Entry 6C6T (electron microscopy, 3.50 A resolution); this record covers chains I and J of the 9 polymer chains in the assembly.

== Chain I ==
Molecule: DNA-directed RNA polymerase subunit beta
Organism: Escherichia coli (strain K12)
Notes: EC 2.7.7.6
UniProtKB: P0A8V2 (RPOB_ECOLI); residue numbers follow UniProt; this construct covers 1-1342
Amino-acid sequence (1342 residues; numbered 1 to 1342; the number before each row is that of its first residue):
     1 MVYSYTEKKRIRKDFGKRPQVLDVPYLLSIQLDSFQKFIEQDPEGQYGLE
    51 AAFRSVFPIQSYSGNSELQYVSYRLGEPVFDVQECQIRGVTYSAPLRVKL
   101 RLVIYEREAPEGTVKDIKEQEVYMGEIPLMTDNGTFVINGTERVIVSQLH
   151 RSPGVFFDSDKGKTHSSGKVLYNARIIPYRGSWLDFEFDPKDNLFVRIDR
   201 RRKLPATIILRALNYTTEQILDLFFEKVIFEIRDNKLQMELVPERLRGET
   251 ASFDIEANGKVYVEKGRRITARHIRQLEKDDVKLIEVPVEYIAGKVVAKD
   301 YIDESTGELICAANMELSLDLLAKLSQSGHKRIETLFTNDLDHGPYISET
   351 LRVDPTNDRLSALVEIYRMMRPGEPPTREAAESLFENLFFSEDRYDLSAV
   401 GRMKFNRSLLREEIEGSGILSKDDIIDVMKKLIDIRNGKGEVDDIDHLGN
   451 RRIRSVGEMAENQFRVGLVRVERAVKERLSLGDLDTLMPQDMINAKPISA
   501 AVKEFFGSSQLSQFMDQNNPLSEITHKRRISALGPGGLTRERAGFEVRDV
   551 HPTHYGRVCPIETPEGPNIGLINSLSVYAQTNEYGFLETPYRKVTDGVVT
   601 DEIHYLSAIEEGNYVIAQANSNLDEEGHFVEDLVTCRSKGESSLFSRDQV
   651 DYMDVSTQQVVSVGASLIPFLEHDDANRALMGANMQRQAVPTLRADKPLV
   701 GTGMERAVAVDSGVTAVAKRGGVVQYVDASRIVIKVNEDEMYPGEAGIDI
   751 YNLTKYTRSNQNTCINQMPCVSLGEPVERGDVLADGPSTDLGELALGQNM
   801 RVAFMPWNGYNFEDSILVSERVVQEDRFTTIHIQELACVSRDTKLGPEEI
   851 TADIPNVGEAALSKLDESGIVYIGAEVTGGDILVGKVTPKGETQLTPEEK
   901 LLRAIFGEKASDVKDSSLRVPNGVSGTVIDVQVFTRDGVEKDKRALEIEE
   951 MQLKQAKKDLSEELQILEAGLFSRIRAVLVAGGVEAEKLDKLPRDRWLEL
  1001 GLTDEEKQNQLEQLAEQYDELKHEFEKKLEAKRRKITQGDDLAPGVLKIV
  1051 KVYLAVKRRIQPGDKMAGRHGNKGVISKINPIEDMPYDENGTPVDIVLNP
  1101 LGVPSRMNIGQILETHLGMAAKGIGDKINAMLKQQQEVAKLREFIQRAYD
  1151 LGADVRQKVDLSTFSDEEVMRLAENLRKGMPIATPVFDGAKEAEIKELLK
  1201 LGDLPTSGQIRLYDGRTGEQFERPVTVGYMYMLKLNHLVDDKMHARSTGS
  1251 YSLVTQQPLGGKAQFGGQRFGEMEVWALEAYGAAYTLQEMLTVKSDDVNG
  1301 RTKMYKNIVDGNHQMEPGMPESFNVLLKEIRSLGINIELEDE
Unresolved in the structure: 1, 891-912
Curated features (UniProtKB/Swiss-Prot):
  - modified residue (N6-acetyllysine): K1022, K1200
  - mutagenesis: I561 (I561S: Resistant to antibiotics salinamide A and B), I569 (I569S: Resistant to antibiotics salinamide A and B), A665 (A665E: Resistant to antibiotics salinamide A and B), D675 (D675A/G: Resistant to antibiotics salinamide A and B), N677 (N677H/K: Resistant to antibiotics salinamide A and B), L680 (L680M: Resistant to antibiotics salinamide A and B), E813 (E813K: Disrupts the enzyme's active center)

== Chain J ==
Molecule: DNA-directed RNA polymerase subunit beta'
Organism: Escherichia coli (strain K12)
Notes: EC 2.7.7.6
UniProtKB: P0A8T7 (RPOC_ECOLI); residue numbers follow UniProt; this construct covers 1-1407
Amino-acid sequence (1407 residues; row label = number of the first residue in the row):
     1 MKDLLKFLKAQTKTEEFDAIKIALASPDMIRSWSFGEVKKPETINYRTFK
    51 PERDGLFCARIFGPVKDYECLCGKYKRLKHRGVICEKCGVEVTQTKVRRE
   101 RMGHIELASPTAHIWFLKSLPSRIGLLLDMPLRDIERVLYFESYVVIEGG
   151 MTNLERQQILTEEQYLDALEEFGDEFDAKMGAEAIQALLKSMDLEQECEQ
   201 LREELNETNSETKRKKLTKRIKLLEAFVQSGNKPEWMILTVLPVLPPDLR
   251 PLVPLDGGRFATSDLNDLYRRVINRNNRLKRLLDLAAPDIIVRNEKRMLQ
   301 EAVDALLDNGRRGRAITGSNKRPLKSLADMIKGKQGRFRQNLLGKRVDYS
   351 GRSVITVGPYLRLHQCGLPKKMALELFKPFIYGKLELRGLATTIKAAKKM
   401 VEREEAVVWDILDEVIREHPVLLNRAPTLHRLGIQAFEPVLIEGKAIQLH
   451 PLVCAAYNADFDGDQMAVHVPLTLEAQLEARALMMSTNNILSPANGEPII
   501 VPSQDVVLGLYYMTRDCVNAKGEGMVLTGPKEAERLYRSGLASLHARVKV
   551 RITEYEKDANGELVAKTSLKDTTVGRAILWMIVPKGLPYSIVNQALGKKA
   601 ISKMLNTCYRILGLKPTVIFADQIMYTGFAYAARSGASVGIDDMVIPEKK
   651 HEIISEAEAEVAEIQEQFQSGLVTAGERYNKVIDIWAAANDRVSKAMMDN
   701 LQTETVINRDGQEEKQVSFNSIYMMADSGARGSAAQIRQLAGMRGLMAKP
   751 DGSIIETPITANFREGLNVLQYFISTHGARKGLADTALKTANSGYLTRRL
   801 VDVAQDLVVTEDDCGTHEGIMMTPVIEGGDVKEPLRDRVLGRVTAEDVLK
   851 PGTADILVPRNTLLHEQWCDLLEENSVDAVKVRSVVSCDTDFGVCAHCYG
   901 RDLARGHIINKGEAIGVIAAQSIGEPGTQLTMRTFHIGGAASRAAAESSI
   951 QVKNKGSIKLSNVKSVVNSSGKLVITSRNTELKLIDEFGRTKESYKVPYG
  1001 AVLAKGDGEQVAGGETVANWDPHTMPVITEVSGFVRFTDMIDGQTITRQT
  1051 DELTGLSSLVVLDSAERTAGGKDLRPALKIVDAQGNDVLIPGTDMPAQYF
  1101 LPGKAIVQLEDGVQISSGDTLARIPQESGGTKDITGGLPRVADLFEARRP
  1151 KEPAILAEISGIVSFGKETKGKRRLVITPVDGSDPYEEMIPKWRQLNVFE
  1201 GERVERGDVISDGPEAPHDILRLRGVHAVTRYIVNEVQDVYRLQGVKIND
  1251 KHIEVIVRQMLRKATIVNAGSSDFLEGEQVEYSRVKIANRELEANGKVGA
  1301 TYSRDLLGITKASLATESFISAASFQETTRVLTEAAVAGKRDELRGLKEN
  1351 VIVGRLIPAGTGYAYHQDRMRRRAAGEAPAAPQVTAEDASASLAELLNAG
  1401 LGGSDNE
Unresolved in the structure: 1-15, 934-947, 1127-1135, 1374-1407
Metal / ion sites: Zn2+ site 1: C70, C72, C85; Mg2+: D460, D462 (shared with 1 residue of chain R); Zn2+ site 2: C814, C888, C895, C898
Curated features (UniProtKB/Swiss-Prot):
  - binding site (Zn(2+)): C70, C72, C85, C88, C814, C888, C895, C898
  - binding site (Mg(2+)): D460, D462, D464
  - modified residue: K983 (N6-acetyllysine)
  - mutagenesis: Q504 (Q504P: Resistant to antibiotics salinamide A and B), N690 (N690D: Resistant to antibiotics salinamide A and B), M697 (M697V: Resistant to antibiotics salinamide A and B), A735 (A735T: Resistant to antibiotics salinamide A and B), R738 (R738C/H/P/S: Resistant to antibiotics salinamide A and B), A748 (A748E: Resistant to antibiotics salinamide A and B), P758 (P758S/T: Resistant to antibiotics salinamide A and B), F763 (F763C: Resistant to antibiotics salinamide A and B), S775 (S775A: Resistant to antibiotics salinamide A and B), A779 (A779T/V: Resistant to antibiotics salinamide A and B), R780 (R780C: Resistant to antibiotics salinamide A and B), G782 (G782A/C: Resistant to antibiotics salinamide A and B), 1 further mutagenesis entry in UniProt

== How chain I and chain J interact ==
Residue-residue contacts (354):
  S166(I) - K1151(J)
  G544(I) - L788(J)
  F545(I) - L788(J)  hydrophobic
  F545(I) - M932(J)  hydrophobic
  F545(I) - R933(J)
  R548(I) - R780(J)
  R548(I) - L788(J)
  D549(I) - P750(J)
  V550(I) - P750(J)
  V550(I) - F773(J)  hydrophobic
  V550(I) - T776(J)
  V550(I) - H777(J)  hydrogen bond (backbone-side chain)
  H551(I) - F773(J)
  Y555(I) - V769(J)
  Y555(I) - L770(J)
  C559(I) - R780(J)
  P560(I) - F773(J)  hydrophobic
  P560(I) - T776(J)
  P560(I) - R780(J)  hydrogen bond (backbone-side chain)
  I561(I) - Y772(J)  hydrophobic
  I561(I) - T776(J)
  T563(I) - R780(J)
  G566(I) - A787(J)
  I569(I) - R780(J)
  I569(I) - L783(J)
  I569(I) - A787(J)  hydrophobic
  G570(I) - R780(J)
  Q618(I) - N768(J)
  Q618(I) - V769(J)
  Q618(I) - L770(J)
  N620(I) - N768(J)
  N620(I) - V769(J)
  E641(I) - K749(J)  salt bridge
  S642(I) - L770(J)
  S642(I) - I774(J)
  T657(I) - V769(J)
  V660(I) - V769(J)  hydrophobic
  L671(I) - Y772(J)
  E672(I) - G766(J)
  E672(I) - L767(J)
  H673(I) - F763(J)  hydrogen bond (side chain-backbone)
  H673(I) - R764(J)
  H673(I) - E765(J)
  H673(I) - G766(J)
  D674(I) - F763(J)
  D674(I) - Y772(J)
  D675(I) - R744(J)  salt bridge
  D675(I) - F763(J)
  D675(I) - Y772(J)  hydrogen bond (backbone-side chain)
  A676(I) - Y772(J)
  A676(I) - A779(J)  hydrophobic
  N677(I) - A779(J)
  N677(I) - L783(J)
  A679(I) - Y772(J)
  L680(I) - L783(J)  hydrophobic
  F804(I) - S638(J)  hydrogen bond (backbone-side chain)
  M805(I) - A633(J)
  P806(I) - D505(J)
  P806(I) - A632(J)
  P806(I) - A633(J)
  P806(I) - A637(J)
  N808(I) - P359(J)
  N808(I) - F629(J)
  N808(I) - A633(J)
  G809(I) - V357(J)
  G809(I) - P359(J)
  G809(I) - F629(J)
  Y810(I) - P359(J)
  N811(I) - D505(J)
  F812(I) - P451(J)
  F812(I) - S503(J)
  F812(I) - Q504(J)  hydrogen bond (backbone-side chain)
  F812(I) - D505(J)
  F812(I) - F629(J)  hydrophobic
  E813(I) - D460(J)
  E813(I) - F461(J)
  E813(I) - Q504(J)  hydrogen bond (backbone-side chain)
  D814(I) - D460(J)
  D814(I) - D462(J)
  S815(I) - V357(J)
  S815(I) - F461(J)
  R841(I) - D256(J)
  R841(I) - G257(J)
  K844(I) - R47(J)
  P1062(I) - A446(J)
  G1063(I) - V354(J)
  G1063(I) - A446(J)
  K1065(I) - D462(J)
  K1065(I) - G463(J)
  K1073(I) - D462(J)
  V1075(I) - I355(J)
  V1075(I) - F461(J)  hydrogen bond (backbone-backbone)
  V1075(I) - G463(J)
  S1077(I) - T356(J)
  N1099(I) - Q504(J)
  N1099(I) - D505(J)
  P1100(I) - A637(J)
  P1100(I) - S638(J)
  P1100(I) - V639(J)  hydrophobic
  P1100(I) - M725(J)
  L1101(I) - Q504(J)
  L1101(I) - D505(J)
  L1101(I) - L508(J)  hydrophobic
  L1101(I) - M725(J)  hydrophobic
  L1101(I) - R731(J)
  P1104(I) - M725(J)  hydrophobic
  P1104(I) - R731(J)
  P1104(I) - Q736(J)
  S1105(I) - R731(J)  hydrogen bond
  S1105(I) - Q736(J)
  M1107(I) - Q736(J)
  M1107(I) - Q739(J)
  M1107(I) - L740(J)  hydrophobic
  I1109(I) - M644(J)  hydrophobic
  I1109(I) - L740(J)  hydrophobic
  I1109(I) - F763(J)
  I1112(I) - V639(J)  hydrophobic
  I1112(I) - G640(J)
  I1112(I) - I641(J)
  L1113(I) - I641(J)  hydrophobic
  H1116(I) - I641(J)
  F1187(I) - V769(J)  hydrophobic
  F1187(I) - Y772(J)  hydrophobic
  E1192(I) - R764(J)  salt bridge
  K1196(I) - D642(J)  salt bridge
  S1207(I) - D642(J)
  Q1209(I) - G640(J)
  Q1209(I) - D643(J)
  E1219(I) - R634(J)  salt bridge
  F1221(I) - A633(J)
  E1222(I) - Y512(J)  hydrogen bond
  E1222(I) - R634(J)
  E1222(I) - S635(J)
  E1222(I) - G636(J)
  R1223(I) - Y512(J)
  R1223(I) - G636(J)
  R1223(I) - A637(J)
  R1223(I) - F719(J)  hydrogen bond (side chain-backbone)
  R1223(I) - S721(J)  hydrogen bond
  R1223(I) - M724(J)
  V1225(I) - G636(J)
  V1225(I) - S638(J)
  T1226(I) - S638(J)  hydrogen bond
  T1226(I) - V639(J)  hydrogen bond (side chain-backbone)
  T1226(I) - G640(J)
  V1239(I) - V354(J)  hydrophobic
  V1239(I) - K445(J)
  D1240(I) - K445(J)  salt bridge
  K1242(I) - R352(J)
  K1242(I) - V354(J)
  K1242(I) - Q465(J)
  M1243(I) - R352(J)
  M1243(I) - S353(J)
  M1243(I) - M372(J)  hydrophobic
  M1243(I) - K445(J)
  H1244(I) - G351(J)
  H1244(I) - R352(J)  hydrogen bond (backbone-backbone)
  H1244(I) - M372(J)
  A1245(I) - S350(J)
  A1245(I) - G351(J)
  A1245(I) - E375(J)
  R1246(I) - D348(J)  salt bridge
  R1246(I) - Y349(J)  hydrogen bond (backbone-backbone)
  R1246(I) - S350(J)  hydrogen bond (backbone-backbone)
  R1246(I) - L376(J)
  S1247(I) - D348(J)
  S1247(I) - Y349(J)  hydrogen bond (backbone-backbone)
  S1247(I) - E375(J)
  S1247(I) - K378(J)
  T1248(I) - Y349(J)
  Y1251(I) - D348(J)  hydrogen bond
  L1253(I) - R99(J)  hydrogen bond (backbone-side chain)
  L1253(I) - P251(J)  hydrophobic
  L1253(I) - V253(J)  hydrophobic
  V1254(I) - R99(J)  hydrogen bond (backbone-side chain)
  V1254(I) - L249(J)
  V1254(I) - R337(J)
  T1255(I) - R99(J)
  T1255(I) - R337(J)
  T1255(I) - N341(J)
  Q1256(I) - R99(J)
  Q1257(I) - N341(J)  hydrogen bond (side chain-backbone)
  Q1257(I) - K345(J)
  Q1257(I) - R346(J)
  P1258(I) - R346(J)
  P1258(I) - D348(J)
  L1259(I) - R346(J)
  G1260(I) - R346(J)
  F1265(I) - E375(J)
  G1267(I) - R346(J)
  G1267(I) - V347(J)
  G1267(I) - S350(J)
  Q1268(I) - K345(J)
  Q1268(I) - R346(J)
  Q1268(I) - V347(J)  hydrogen bond (backbone-backbone)
  Q1268(I) - S350(J)  hydrogen bond (backbone-side chain)
  Q1268(I) - G351(J)
  Q1268(I) - R352(J)
  Q1268(I) - A467(J)
  Q1268(I) - H469(J)
  R1269(I) - R339(J)  hydrogen bond (side chain-backbone)
  R1269(I) - Q340(J)  hydrogen bond (side chain-backbone)
  R1269(I) - G344(J)  hydrogen bond (side chain-backbone)
  R1269(I) - K345(J)
  R1269(I) - R346(J)
  F1270(I) - G344(J)
  F1270(I) - K345(J)  hydrogen bond (backbone-backbone)
  F1270(I) - V347(J)  hydrophobic
  F1270(I) - H469(J)
  E1272(I) - L343(J)
  E1272(I) - R798(J)  salt bridge
  M1273(I) - T428(J)
  E1274(I) - N424(J)  hydrogen bond
  E1274(I) - A426(J)
  E1274(I) - T428(J)  hydrogen bond
  E1274(I) - I434(J)
  V1275(I) - L343(J)
  V1275(I) - V1351(J)  hydrophobic
  W1276(I) - R798(J)
  W1276(I) - V801(J)
  W1276(I) - V917(J)
  W1276(I) - Q921(J)  hydrogen bond (backbone-side chain)
  A1277(I) - T428(J)
  A1277(I) - I434(J)  hydrophobic
  A1277(I) - Q921(J)
  L1278(I) - M484(J)  hydrophobic
  E1279(I) - A914(J)
  E1279(I) - V917(J)
  E1279(I) - L1347(J)
  E1279(I) - V1351(J)
  E1279(I) - I1357(J)
  A1280(I) - R431(J)
  A1280(I) - I918(J)
  A1280(I) - Q921(J)
  Y1281(I) - R431(J)  hydrogen bond (side chain-backbone)
  Y1281(I) - I434(J)  hydrogen bond (side chain-backbone)
  Y1281(I) - L483(J)
  Y1281(I) - M484(J)  hydrophobic
  Y1281(I) - N489(J)  hydrogen bond
  G1282(I) - E479(J)
  G1282(I) - L483(J)
  G1282(I) - G1360(J)
  G1282(I) - T1361(J)  hydrogen bond (backbone-side chain)
  A1283(I) - E479(J)
  A1283(I) - M484(J)  hydrophobic
  A1283(I) - I1357(J)
  A1284(I) - E479(J)  hydrogen bond (backbone-side chain)
  A1284(I) - L1356(J)
  A1284(I) - T1361(J)
  A1284(I) - G1362(J)
  Y1285(I) - E475(J)
  Y1285(I) - E479(J)  hydrogen bond (backbone-side chain)
  Y1285(I) - L1356(J)  hydrophobic
  Y1285(I) - T1361(J)
  T1286(I) - A476(J)
  T1286(I) - E479(J)  hydrogen bond (backbone-side chain)
  L1287(I) - V1351(J)  hydrophobic
  L1287(I) - I1357(J)  hydrophobic
  Q1288(I) - L1356(J)
  E1289(I) - V470(J)
  E1289(I) - P471(J)
  E1289(I) - L472(J)  hydrogen bond (side chain-backbone)
  E1289(I) - T473(J)  hydrogen bond (side chain-backbone)
  E1289(I) - A476(J)
  M1290(I) - V347(J)
  M1290(I) - L422(J)  hydrophobic
  L1291(I) - K345(J)  hydrogen bond (backbone-side chain)
  L1291(I) - V1351(J)  hydrophobic
  L1291(I) - G1354(J)
  K1294(I) - V347(J)
  K1294(I) - D348(J)  hydrogen bond (backbone-backbone)
  K1294(I) - V470(J)  hydrogen bond (side chain-backbone)
  K1294(I) - L472(J)
  S1295(I) - K345(J)
  S1295(I) - R346(J)  hydrogen bond (side chain-backbone)
  V1298(I) - K96(J)
  M1304(I) - L472(J)  hydrophobic
  Y1305(I) - Y349(J)
  Y1305(I) - P379(J)  hydrophobic
  Y1305(I) - Y382(J)
  I1308(I) - P379(J)  hydrophobic
  I1308(I) - F380(J)  hydrophobic
  V1309(I) - P379(J)
  V1309(I) - G383(J)
  V1309(I) - E386(J)
  H1313(I) - F380(J)
  H1313(I) - L472(J)
  H1313(I) - T473(J)  hydrogen bond (backbone-side chain)
  H1313(I) - L474(J)
  Q1314(I) - T473(J)
  M1315(I) - T473(J)
  G1318(I) - G1354(J)
  M1319(I) - F17(J)  hydrophobic
  M1319(I) - V1353(J)
  P1320(I) - K345(J)
  P1320(I) - V1353(J)
  P1320(I) - G1354(J)
  E1321(I) - R99(J)  salt bridge
  S1322(I) - N341(J)  hydrogen bond (side chain-backbone)
  S1322(I) - L342(J)
  F1323(I) - I20(J)  hydrophobic
  F1323(I) - I1352(J)  hydrophobic
  F1323(I) - V1353(J)  hydrophobic
  V1325(I) - R99(J)
  V1325(I) - L249(J)  hydrophobic
  L1326(I) - R337(J)
  L1326(I) - F338(J)  hydrophobic
  L1326(I) - L342(J)  hydrophobic
  K1328(I) - E100(J)
  K1328(I) - M102(J)
  K1328(I) - L245(J)
  K1328(I) - L249(J)
  E1329(I) - L245(J)
  E1329(I) - M330(J)
  E1329(I) - R337(J)  salt bridge
  I1330(I) - I331(J)  hydrophobic
  I1330(I) - L1332(J)  hydrophobic
  R1331(I) - W33(J)
  R1331(I) - M102(J)
  S1332(I) - M102(J)
  S1332(I) - P243(J)
  S1332(I) - L245(J)
  S1332(I) - L327(J)
  L1333(I) - H113(J)
  L1333(I) - W115(J)  hydrophobic
  L1333(I) - P243(J)
  L1333(I) - L307(J)  hydrophobic
  G1334(I) - L24(J)
  G1334(I) - A25(J)  hydrogen bond (backbone-backbone)
  G1334(I) - H113(J)  hydrogen bond (backbone-side chain)
  I1335(I) - I22(J)  hydrophobic
  I1335(I) - A23(J)
  I1335(I) - W33(J)
  I1335(I) - F116(J)  hydrophobic
  I1335(I) - A1336(J)  hydrophobic
  N1336(I) - K21(J)
  N1336(I) - I22(J)
  N1336(I) - A23(J)  hydrogen bond (backbone-backbone)
  N1336(I) - L24(J)
  N1336(I) - M29(J)
  N1336(I) - W33(J)
  I1337(I) - I20(J)  hydrophobic
  I1337(I) - K21(J)
  E1338(I) - I20(J)
  E1338(I) - K21(J)  hydrogen bond (backbone-backbone)
  L1339(I) - F17(J)  hydrophobic
  L1339(I) - I20(J)  hydrophobic
  E1340(I) - F17(J)
  E1340(I) - D18(J)
  E1340(I) - A19(J)  hydrogen bond (backbone-backbone)
  E1340(I) - K21(J)
  D1341(I) - F17(J)
  D1341(I) - D18(J)  hydrogen bond (backbone-side chain)
  E1342(I) - E16(J)
Other interface residues (no listed pair), chain I (165 interface residues in all): P552, H554, N573, A619, C636, L644, W807, Q1061, G1074, I1076, V1103, R1106, P1224, G1249, G1271, T1292, V1293, D1296, D1310
Other interface residues (no listed pair), chain J (188 interface residues in all): L239, V244, P246, D248, Y269, Y360, K371, R425, H430, L432, Q435, A459, Q477, Y537, R538, A630, N720, I722, A730, G732, T757, S775, K781, A784, D785, T797, F1319, R1341, K1348, R1355

== Overview ==
165 residues of chain I face 188 of chain J across their interface; the contacts include 52 hydrogen bonds and
10 salt bridges. Polar pairs include E641(I)-K749(J), D675(I)-R744(J) and E1192(I)-R764(J).
Chain I is DNA-directed RNA polymerase subunit beta and chain J is DNA-directed RNA polymerase subunit beta',
both from Escherichia coli (strain K12); the structure, CryoEM structure of E.coli RNA polymerase elongation
complex bound with RfaH, was determined by electron microscopy, deposited together with 6C6S and 6C6U.
